Entry 4L5S (X-ray diffraction, 2.94 A resolution); this record covers chains A and D of the 4 polymer chains in the assembly.

[Chain A]
Protein: Interferon-activable protein 202
Organism: Mus musculus
Notes: fragment: p202 HIN1
UniProtKB: Q9R002 (IFI2_MOUSE); numbering as in UniProt (aligned over 46-243)
Sequence (199 residues; numbered 45 to 243; the number before each row is that of its first residue):
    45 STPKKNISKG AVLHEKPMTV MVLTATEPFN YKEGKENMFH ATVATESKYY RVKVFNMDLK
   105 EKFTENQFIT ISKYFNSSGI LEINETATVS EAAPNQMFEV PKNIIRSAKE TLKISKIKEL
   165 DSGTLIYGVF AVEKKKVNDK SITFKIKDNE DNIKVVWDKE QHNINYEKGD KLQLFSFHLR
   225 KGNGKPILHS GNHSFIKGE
Sequence notes: expression tag (45); variant Lys92 (Gln in Q9R002), Gln111 (Lys in Q9R002), Met141 (Ile in Q9R002), Phe142 (Ile in Q9R002), Glu204 (Lys in Q9R002)
UniProt features mapped onto this chain:
  - region: Met82 to Thr89 (Required for homomultimerization)
  - site: His84 (Mediates interaction with TP53BP1)
  - mutagenesis: Lys48 (K48A: Reduced DNA-binding. Strongly reduces affinity for DNA; when associated with A-53 and W-54), Lys53 (K53A: Reduced DNA-binding. Strongly reduces affinity for DNA; when associated with A-48 and W-54), Gly54 (G54W: Strongly reduces affinity for DNA; when associated with A-48 and A-53), Lys76 (K76A: Strongly reduces affinity for DNA; when associated with A-79 and A-236), Lys79 (K79A: Strongly reduces affinity for DNA; when associated with A-76 and A-236), His84 (H84F: Loss of interaction with TP53BP1; when associated with F-283; H84G: Abolished homomultimerization), Arg150 (R150E: Does not affect DNA-binding), Ser166 (S166A: Strongly reduces affinity for DNA; when associated with; S166E: Reduced DNA-binding), Lys180 (K180E: Abolished DNA-binding), Asn182 to Ser185 (Strongly reduces affinity for DNA), Asn182 (N182E: Abolished DNA-binding), Lys184 (K184E: Does not affect DNA-binding), 11 further mutagenesis entries in UniProt

[Chain D]
Molecule: 12-nt DNA strand
Sequence (12 nucleotides; each row starts with the number of its first residue):
     1 GCGATATCGC TG

[Interface between chain A and chain D]
Pairs across the interface - 7 pairs, chain A then chain D:
  Thr46(A) with DA6(D), phosphate contact; DT7(D), hydrogen bond to the phosphate
  Pro47(A) with DA6(D), phosphate contact
  Lys48(A) with DT5(D), salt bridge to the phosphate; DA6(D), hydrogen bond to the phosphate
  Lys49(A) with DA6(D), phosphate contact
  Lys53(A) with DG3(D), base contact

[Overview]
Chain A and chain D form an interface of 5 and 4 residues respectively, with 2 hydrogen bonds and 1 salt
bridge. Among the polar pairs are Thr46(A)-DT7(D), Lys48(A)-DA6(D) and Lys48(A)-DT5(D). Curated annotation
(UniProt) lists 23 mutagenesis sites on chain A.
Chain A is Interferon-activable protein 202 (Mus musculus) and chain D is a 12-nt DNA strand; the structure,
p202 HIN1 in complex with 12-mer dsDNA, was determined by X-ray diffraction together with 4L5Q, 4L5R and 4L5T
from the same study.
